PDB entry 5MS1 | electron microscopy, 4.25 A resolution (low resolution: residue-level contacts below are approximate; hydrogen-bond / salt-bridge calls are withheld) | chains A and B

Chain A:
Molecule: Small subunit of cowpea mosaic virus
Organism: Cowpea mosaic virus
Reference sequence: P03599 (POL2_CPMVS); residues 1-213 here correspond to UniProt positions 834-1046 (UniProt number = residue number + 833)
Chain sequence (213 residues; numbered 1 to 213; the number before each row is that of its first residue):
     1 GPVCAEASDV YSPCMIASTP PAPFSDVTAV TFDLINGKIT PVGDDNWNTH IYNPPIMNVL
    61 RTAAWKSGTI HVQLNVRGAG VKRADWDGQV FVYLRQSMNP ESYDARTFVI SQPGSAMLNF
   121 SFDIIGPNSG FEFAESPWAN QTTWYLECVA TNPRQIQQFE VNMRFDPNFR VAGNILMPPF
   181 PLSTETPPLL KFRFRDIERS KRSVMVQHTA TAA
Not modelled in the structure: 1-5, 185-187, 198-213
Differences from the reference sequence: conflict Gln207 (Gly1040 in P03599)
Curated features (UniProtKB/Swiss-Prot):
  - site: Leu189, Leu190 (Cleavage), Phe192 (Involved in viral capsid assembly and RNA binding)
From the paper describing this entry:
  - conformationally variable residues (order/disorder transition): Glu185 to Pro187, Pro188 to Ile197
  - mutagenesis - N174D: decreased expression in response to viral yield from infiltrated leaves
  - mutagenesis - N174A: unchanged expression
  - mutagenesis - N174A: unchanged binding to RNA
  - mutagenesis - N174D: abolished binding to RNA

Chain B:
Molecule: Large subunit of Cowpea music virus
Organism: Cowpea mosaic virus
Reference sequence: P03599 (POL2_CPMVS); residues 1-369 here correspond to UniProt positions 460-828 (UniProt number = residue number + 459)
Chain sequence (369 residues; row label = number of the first residue in the row):
     1 MEQNLFALSL DDTSSVRGSL LDTKFAQTRV LLSKAMAGGD VLLDEYLYDV VNGQDFRATV
    61 AFLRTHVITG KIKVTATTNI SDNSGCCLML AINSGVRGKY STDVYTICSQ DSMTWNPGCK
   121 KNFSFTFNPN PCGDSWSAEM ISRSRVRMTV ICVSGWTLSP TTDVIAKLDW SIVNEKCEPT
   181 IYHLADCQNW LPLNRWMGKL TFPQGVTSEV RRMPLSIGGG AGATQAFLAN MPNSWISMWR
   241 YFRGELHFEV TKMSSPYIKA TVTFLIAFGN LSDAFGFYES FPHRIVQFAE VEEKCTLVFS
   301 QQEFVTAWST QVNPRTTLEA DGCPYLYAII HDSTTGTISG DFNLGVKLVG IKDFCGIGSN
   361 PGIDGSRLL
Not modelled in the structure: 368-369
Curated features (UniProtKB/Swiss-Prot):
  - site (Interaction with the viral RNA): Arg17, Asn174, Trp190
  - modified residue: Met1 (N-acetylmethionine)

Interface between chain A and chain B:
Pairs across the interface (93; chain A residue first):
  Ser12(A) with Pro361(B)
  Asn36(A) with Arg97(B)
  Asn53(A) with Phe227(B); Asp364(B)
  Pro54(A) with Pro361(B)
  Pro55(A) with Ser237(B); Met238(B); Asn360(B); Pro361(B); Gly362(B)
  Ile56(A) with Met238(B)
  Asn58(A) with Phe227(B); Ser234(B)
  Val59(A) with Ser234(B); Trp235(B)
  Thr62(A) with Ala229(B); Asn230(B); Met231(B); Ser234(B)
  Ala63(A) with Met231(B)
  Ala64(A) with Ser94(B)
  Trp65(A) with Pro131(B); Cys132(B)
  Asn128(A) with Asn130(B); Cys132(B)
  Ser129(A) with Cys132(B)
  Phe131(A) with Cys132(B); Ile181(B)
  Phe133(A) with Ser144(B)
  Ser136(A) with Arg143(B); Ser144(B)
  Pro137(A) with Arg143(B)
  Trp138(A) with Glu139(B); Met140(B); Arg143(B)
  Phe165(A) with Leu184(B); Met238(B)
  Asp166(A) with Leu184(B)
  Pro167(A) with Leu184(B)
  Phe169(A) with Leu184(B); Trp235(B)
  Arg170(A) with Ile181(B); Tyr182(B); His183(B)
  Val171(A) with Ile181(B); Tyr182(B); Met231(B); Trp235(B)
  Ala172(A) with Pro131(B); Cys132(B); Thr180(B); Met231(B)
  Gly173(A) with Ser94(B); Gln110(B); Pro131(B); Met231(B)
  Asn174(A) with Asn93(B); Ser94(B); Gly95(B); Thr106(B); Ser109(B); Gln110(B); Asn230(B); Met231(B)
  Ile175(A) with Gly95(B); Val96(B); Arg97(B)
  Leu176(A) with Asn93(B); Gly95(B); Val96(B); Arg97(B); Tyr100(B); Thr106(B); Ile107(B)
  Met177(A) with Arg97(B); Tyr100(B); Ser101(B)
  Pro178(A) with Gly98(B); Lys99(B); Tyr100(B); Ser101(B)
  Pro179(A) with Phe227(B); Leu228(B)
  Phe180(A) with Ala226(B); Phe227(B); Ala229(B)
  Pro181(A) with Gln225(B); Ala226(B)
  Leu182(A) with Gln225(B); Ala226(B); Phe227(B); Asp364(B)
  Ser183(A) with Asp364(B)
Interface residues without a listed pair, chain B (45 interface residues in all): Gly133, Ser137, Pro232, Ile363, Gly365

In short:
37 residues of chain A and 45 residues of chain B are in contact. From the paper: N174D of chain A reduces
expression in response to viral yield from infiltrated leaves; conformational variability at Glu185(A) and
Pro188(A).
Chain A is Small subunit of cowpea mosaic virus and chain B is Large subunit of Cowpea music virus, both from
Cowpea mosaic virus; the structure, Cowpea mosaic virus top component (CPMV-T) - naturally occurring empty
particles, was determined by electron microscopy together with 5MSH from the same study.
